PDB entry 4N1B | X-ray diffraction, 2.55 A resolution | chains A and B of the 3 polymer chains in the assembly

== Chain A (and B) ==
Protein: Kelch-like ECH-associated protein 1
Source organism: Homo sapiens
Notes: fragment: elch domain; chain B of this document is another copy of the same molecule, construct and numbering; everything in this record applies to it too
UniProtKB: Q14145 (KEAP1_HUMAN); numbering as in UniProt (aligned over 321-611)
Chain sequence (300 residues; numbered 318 to 617; the number before each row is that of its first residue):
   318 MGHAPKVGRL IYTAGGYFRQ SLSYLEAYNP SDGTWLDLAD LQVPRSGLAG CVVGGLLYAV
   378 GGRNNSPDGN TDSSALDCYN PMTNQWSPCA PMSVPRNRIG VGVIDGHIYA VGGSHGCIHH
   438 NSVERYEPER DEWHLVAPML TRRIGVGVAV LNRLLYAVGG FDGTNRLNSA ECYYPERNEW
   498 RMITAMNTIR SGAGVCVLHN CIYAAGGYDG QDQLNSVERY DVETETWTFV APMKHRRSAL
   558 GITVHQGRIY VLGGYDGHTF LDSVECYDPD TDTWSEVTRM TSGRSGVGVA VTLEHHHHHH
Unresolved in the structure: 318-325, 612-617 (chain B: 318-326, 611-617)
Differences from the reference sequence: expression tag (318-320, 612-617); engineered mutation D354 (Arg in Q14145); conflict L610 (Met in Q14145)
Ligand contacts: 2FS ((1S,2R)-2-{[(1S)-1-[(1-oxo-1,3-dihydro-2H-isoindol-2-yl)methyl]-3,4-dihydroisoquinolin-2(1H)-yl]carbonyl}cyclohexanecarboxylic acid): Y334, S363, G364, R380, N382, N414, R415, G462, G509, S555, A556, Y572, F577, S602, G603

== How chain A and chain B interact ==
Pairs across the interface - 7 pairs, chain A then chain B:
  N438(A) with D529(B)
  V453(A) with H575(B)
  A454(A) with H575(B), hydrogen bond (backbone-side chain)
  P455(A) with H575(B)
  L457(A) with R553(B), hydrogen bond (backbone-side chain)
  R459(A) with Q528(B), hydrogen bond (side chain-backbone); D529(B), salt bridge
Other interface residues (no listed pair), chain A (8 interface residues in all): L452, N495
Other interface residues (no listed pair), chain B (6 interface residues in all): G574, T576

== Overview ==
The interface between chain A and chain B involves 8 residues on one side and 6 on the other, with 3 hydrogen
bonds and 1 salt bridge. Polar pairs include R459(A)-D529(B), A454(A)-H575(B) and L457(A)-R553(B). Bound to
chain A: compound 2FS.
Both chains are Kelch-like ECH-associated protein 1 (Homo sapiens). Entry 4N1B (STRUCTURE OF KEAP1 KELCH
DOMAIN
WITH(1S,2R)-2-[(1S)-1-[(1-oxo-2,3-dihydro-1H-isoindol-2-Yl)methyl]-1,2,3,4-tetrahydroisoquinoline-2-Carbonyl]cyclohexane-1-carboxylic
acid) was determined by X-ray diffraction (same publication as 4L7B, 4L7C and 4L7D).
